PDB entry 4RWN | X-ray diffraction, 2.00 A resolution | chains A and B of the 3 polymer chains in the assembly

Chain A:
Protein: 2'-5'-oligoadenylate synthase 1
Organism: Sus scrofa
Notes: EC 2.7.7.84
UniProt: Q29599 (OAS1_PIG); numbering as in UniProt (aligned over 1-349)
Chain sequence (357 residues; row label = number of the first residue in the row):
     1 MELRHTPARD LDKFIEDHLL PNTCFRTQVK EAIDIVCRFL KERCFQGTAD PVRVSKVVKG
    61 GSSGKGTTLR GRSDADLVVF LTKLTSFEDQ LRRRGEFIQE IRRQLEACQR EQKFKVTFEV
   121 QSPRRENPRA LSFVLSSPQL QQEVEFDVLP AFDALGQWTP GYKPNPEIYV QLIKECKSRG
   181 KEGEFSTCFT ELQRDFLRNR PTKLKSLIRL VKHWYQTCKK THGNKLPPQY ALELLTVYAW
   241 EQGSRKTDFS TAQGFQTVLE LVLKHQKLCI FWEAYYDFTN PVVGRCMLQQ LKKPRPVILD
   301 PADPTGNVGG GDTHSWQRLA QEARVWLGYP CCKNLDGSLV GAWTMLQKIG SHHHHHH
Not modelled in the structure: 350-357
Construct notes: expression tag (350-357)
Bound ions: Mg2+ site 1: Asp74, Asp76 (together with AMP-CPP); Mg2+ site 2: Asp74, Asp76, Asp147 (together with AMP-CPP)
Residues lining bound ligands:
  - AMP-CPP (APC; diphosphomethylphosphonic acid adenosyl ester), molecule 1: Gly61, Ser62, Lys65, Thr68, Ser73, Asp74, Asp76, Asp147, Ser186, Gln193, Lys212, Pro228, Gln229, Tyr230, Glu233, Asp300, Val308
  - AMP-CPP (APC), molecule 2: Gly61, Asp74, Asp76, Val78, Arg125, Arg129, Ala130, Asp147, Leu149, Ser186, Thr187, Thr190, Gln193

Chain B:
Molecule: 19-nt RNA strand
Sequence (19 nucleotides; each row starts with the number of its first residue):
     1 GGCUUUUGAC CUUUAUGAA
Bound ions: Mg2+ near U16 (its only coordinating residue here)

Chain A / chain B interface:
Contacting residue pairs (30):
  Leu20(A) - U6(B)  sugar contact
  Pro21(A) - U6(B)  sugar contact
  Pro21(A) - U7(B)  phosphate contact
  Thr23(A) - U5(B)  hydrogen bond to the phosphate
  Thr23(A) - U6(B)  hydrogen bond to the phosphate
  Arg26(A) - U6(B)  salt bridge to the phosphate
  Arg26(A) - U7(B)  salt bridge to the phosphate
  Lys41(A) - U16(B)  hydrogen bond to the base
  Lys41(A) - G17(B)  sugar contact
  Glu42(A) - U16(B)  hydrogen bond to the sugar
  Arg53(A) - A18(B)  sugar contact
  Arg53(A) - A19(B)  salt bridge to the phosphate
  Val54(A) - G17(B)  hydrogen bond to the sugar
  Val54(A) - A18(B)  sugar contact
  Ser55(A) - G17(B)  hydrogen bond to the base
  Ser55(A) - A18(B)  sugar contact
  Gly66(A) - U7(B)  phosphate contact
  Gly66(A) - G8(B)  phosphate contact
  Thr82(A) - A18(B)  phosphate contact
  Gln157(A) - A18(B)  base contact
  Gln157(A) - A19(B)  base contact
  Arg198(A) - G8(B)  sugar contact
  Arg198(A) - A9(B)  phosphate contact
  Asn199(A) - G8(B)  sugar contact
  Thr202(A) - U6(B)  base contact
  Thr202(A) - U7(B)  hydrogen bond to the base
  Lys205(A) - U7(B)  hydrogen bond to the sugar
  Lys205(A) - G8(B)  hydrogen bond to the phosphate
  Arg209(A) - U6(B)  sugar contact
  Arg209(A) - U7(B)  sugar contact
Interface residues without a listed pair, chain A (20 interface residues in all): Asn22, Lys65, Arg200

Summary:
Chain A and chain B form an interface of 20 and 9 residues respectively; the contacts include 9 hydrogen bonds
and 3 salt bridges. Polar contacts include Lys41(A)-U16(B), Ser55(A)-G17(B) and Thr202(A)-U7(B). Ligands of
chain A: AMP-CPP. Asp74(A) and Asp76(A) coordinate Mg2+ site 1.
Here chain A is 2'-5'-oligoadenylate synthase 1 (Sus scrofa) and chain B is a 19-nt RNA strand. Entry 4RWN
(Crystal structure of the pre-reactive state of porcine OAS1) was determined by X-ray diffraction together
with 4RWO and 4RWQ from the same study.
